Entry 6HIX (electron microscopy, 3.39 A resolution); this record covers chains AR and AA of the 91 polymer chains in the assembly.

Chain AR:
Molecule: 50S ribosomal protein L17, putative
Source organism: Trypanosoma brucei brucei
Reference sequence: Q57YI7 (Q57YI7_TRYB2); numbering as in UniProt (aligned over 1-301)
Amino-acid sequence (301 residues; numbered 1 to 301; the number before each row is that of its first residue):
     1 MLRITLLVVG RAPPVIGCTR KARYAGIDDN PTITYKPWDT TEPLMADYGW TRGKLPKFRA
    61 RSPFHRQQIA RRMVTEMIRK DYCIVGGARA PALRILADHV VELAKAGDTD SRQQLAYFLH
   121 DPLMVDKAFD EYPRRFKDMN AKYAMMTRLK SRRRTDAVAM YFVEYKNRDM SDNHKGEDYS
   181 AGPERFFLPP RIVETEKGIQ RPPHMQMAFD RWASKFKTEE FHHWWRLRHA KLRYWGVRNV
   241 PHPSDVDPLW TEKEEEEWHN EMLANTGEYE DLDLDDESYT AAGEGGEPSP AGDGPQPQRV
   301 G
Unresolved in the structure: 1-39, 267-301

Chain AA:
Molecule: 12S rRNA
Source organism: Trypanosoma brucei brucei
Sequence (1178 nucleotides; each row starts with the number of its first residue; note: 5 numbers in that range are skipped by the numbering (no residue carries them; nothing is unmodelled there); a row labelled like 455A-455E holds insertion residues (455A, then the next letters in order)):
     1 AUUUUACCAA UUAAGAAGAA UAUUAUAAUA AUGGGUGUCU UAUAUUUUAA AUAAAUAUUU
    61 AAAUUCCGUG UAGUAAAUUU AUUAUUUGUA UUAUUUAUAU AAUAGGUGUA UUAUAUUUAA
   121 AUUUUAAAUU UGUUGUUUUA UAUUUAGAUA CAUAUUUAUA GAUUAAUAUA UUUAAAUAAU
   181 AUUUUAAAAU UUAUUGAACU GUAAUUAUUA GUUUAAUAUU UUUAGUUUGA UGUUGAAAUA
   241 UUUAAUUAAA GAUGUUACAG UUGUUCUAUA UGUACCAAAU AAAUAUAGUA AGAUUAUUUU
   301 AGUUGAAUUA AUAAAUAAAU AUUUAUUUUU CUUUGUAAAU AUUAUGAACA AUUUAAAAAU
   361 UAAUCUGUUU AACUAAAAUG UUAUAUAUAA UAAUCUAAGU UAAUUUGAAU AUUAAAAGUA
   421 CAAGUAUAAU UUGUAAUUCU AAAGUAUA
   454 UU
455A-455E AAUGG
   456 UAUAUUUUUA GUAGGUAAAU GAAAAGUAUA AAUGGAUAUA ACUUAAUAUU UAAUAUUUGU
   516 UUAAUGAAAA GUAUUUUAUU AUUAUAUUGU AUAGUAUUAU UAUAGUGUAU AGUUUUUUAA
   576 AAAUAUAAAA AUAUUGUUAA UAAAAUUAUC GUAUUUUAAG UGCGUUAAUU AAAUGCGUUU
   636 AUCUAAGAUA AUUAUUUAAG AUUAUUCUUG UAAAUAUAUU UAAAUAUUAA UAAUUCUUAA
   696 AAUAAAGAAA CAUCCUCAAU UGCAAUAUUA UUGUAGCAUA GUAAUUUCUU AACUAAGUAU
   756 UUAAUUUUUC CAUAGAAAAU UUUUAAAUUA CAAGAAAGAA AAUAAAGUAU GAAUUAAUAU
   816 CAAAAUUUUA AUAAAAAUUA AAAAAUUAAA AUAGGGCAAG UCCUACUCUC CUUUACAAAA
   876 GAAACAUUAU GAUAUGUAAU UGUAUGUUUG AUUGGGGCAA UACUAUAUUU AUUUAUAUAG
   936 CAUAAGAACU AUAUUCUUUG AAAUUAUAAA AGGUUCGAGC AGGUUAACAA GCAUUAAAAA
   996 UAAAUGUGUU UCAUCGUCUA CUUAUUACCA UGAUUGAUUG UUCAUCAAAA UAGUAAUUCG
  1056 UUAGUUGGGU UAAAAUCGUU GUAAAGCAGA UUUGUUUAUA UAUUUAAUUU UUAUAAUUAA
  1116 UAAUAAUUAA UAUAAGUACG CAAGGAUUGA UUAUUGAAAA AAGAAAGAAG AAUAUAAUUU
  1176 AUA
Unresolved in the structure: 199-276, 304-316, 345-368, 455A-455E, 584-793, 849-874, 894-943, 956-1095, 1117-1155, 1177-1178
Sequence notes: conflict A448 (U1811 in 343546), A622 (U1985 in 343546), A636 (G1999 in 343546), G702 (A2065 in 343546), C706 (U2069 in 343546), C743 (G2106 in 343546), G752 (A2115 in 343546), U757 (A2120 in 343546), U760 (G2123 in 343546), U762 (G2125 in 343546), G789 (C2152 in 343546), G793 (U2156 in 343546), A875 (G2238 in 343546), G876 (A2239 in 343546), A877 (G2240 in 343546)
Ion coordination: Mg2+ site 1 near A30 (its only coordinating residue here); Mg2+ site 2 near A140 (its only coordinating residue here); Mg2+ site 3 near A146 (its only coordinating residue here); Mg2+ site 4: U396, U438, C439; Mg2+ site 5: A411, U413, A414

Chain AR / chain AA interface:
Pairs across the interface - 78 pairs, chain AR then chain AA:
  Trp-50(AR) with A574(AA), sugar contact; A575(AA), phosphate contact; A576(AA), phosphate contact; G1165(AA), base contact
  Thr-51(AR) with G1165(AA), base contact
  Arg-52(AR) with G1165(AA), hydrogen bond to the phosphate; A1166(AA), salt bridge to the phosphate; U1168(AA), salt bridge to the phosphate; A1169(AA), hydrogen bond to the phosphate; U1170(AA), salt bridge to the phosphate
  Gly-53(AR) with U1168(AA), phosphate contact; A1169(AA), base contact
  Lys-54(AR) with G1165(AA), hydrogen bond to the base; U1168(AA), sugar contact
  Leu-55(AR) with A1167(AA), sugar contact; U1168(AA), sugar contact
  Pro-56(AR) with A1167(AA), sugar contact
  Lys-57(AR) with A797(AA), salt bridge to the phosphate; U798(AA), salt bridge to the phosphate
  Arg-59(AR) with U573(AA), hydrogen bond to the sugar; A574(AA), phosphate contact; A575(AA), salt bridge to the phosphate; A799(AA), phosphate contact; A800(AA), salt bridge to the phosphate
  Ala-60(AR) with U798(AA), phosphate contact; A799(AA), phosphate contact
  Arg-61(AR) with U516(AA), salt bridge to the phosphate; U571(AA), sugar contact; U572(AA), salt bridge to the phosphate; A797(AA), sugar contact; U798(AA), sugar contact
  Pro-63(AR) with A797(AA), sugar contact
  His-65(AR) with U516(AA), salt bridge to the phosphate
  Arg-66(AR) with U798(AA), salt bridge to the phosphate
  Arg-72(AR) with U515(AA), hydrogen bond to the sugar; U516(AA), salt bridge to the phosphate
  Gly-87(AR) with A574(AA), phosphate contact
  Ala-88(AR) with A574(AA), hydrogen bond to the phosphate
  Arg-89(AR) with U515(AA), base contact; U573(AA), salt bridge to the phosphate
  Pro-91(AR) with A574(AA), base contact; A1167(AA), base contact
  Arg-94(AR) with A1166(AA), hydrogen bond to the sugar; A1167(AA), salt bridge to the phosphate
  Ile-95(AR) with A1167(AA), sugar contact; U1168(AA), base contact
  Asp-98(AR) with U1168(AA), base contact
  His-99(AR) with U1168(AA), base contact
  Asp-138(AR) with U1175(AA), hydrogen bond to the sugar; A1176(AA), sugar contact
  Met-139(AR) with U1175(AA), base contact; A1176(AA), base contact
  Asn-140(AR) with U1174(AA), base contact; U1175(AA), hydrogen bond to the base
  Ala-141(AR) with U1175(AA), hydrogen bond to the base
  Lys-142(AR) with A1167(AA), salt bridge to the phosphate; U1168(AA), hydrogen bond to the base; U1175(AA), base contact
  Met-146(AR) with A1167(AA), base contact
  Arg-148(AR) with G1162(AA), hydrogen bond to the base; A1163(AA), base contact
  Arg-153(AR) with U515(AA), hydrogen bond to the base
  Thr-155(AR) with U803(AA), base contact
  Asp-156(AR) with U572(AA), hydrogen bond to the sugar; U573(AA), sugar contact; G802(AA), base contact
  Ala-157(AR) with G802(AA), base contact
  Val-158(AR) with A574(AA), phosphate contact
  Tyr-161(AR) with A574(AA), hydrogen bond to the base; A1163(AA), hydrogen bond to the base
  Lys-166(AR) with U1175(AA), hydrogen bond to the base; A1176(AA), base contact
  Asn-167(AR) with A1176(AA), base contact
  Arg-228(AR) with U569(AA), hydrogen bond to the sugar; U570(AA), salt bridge to the phosphate
  Lys-231(AR) with U570(AA), salt bridge to the phosphate
  Tyr-234(AR) with U553(AA), stacking on the base
  Trp-235(AR) with U570(AA), stacking on the base
Also at the interface, not in a pair above, chain AR (45 interface residues in all): Ser-62, Gln-68, Arg-154
Also at the interface, not in a pair above, chain AA (29 interface residues in all): A1164

In short:
45 residues of chain AR and 29 residues of chain AA are in contact; the contacts include 18 hydrogen bonds, 17
salt bridges and 2 aromatic stacking contacts. Polar contacts include Lys-54(AR)/G1165(AA),
Asn-140(AR)/U1175(AA) and Ala-141(AR)/U1175(AA). U396(AA), U438(AA) and C439(AA) coordinate Mg2+ site 4.
Here chain AR is 50S ribosomal protein L17, putative and chain AA is 12S rRNA, both from Trypanosoma brucei
brucei. Entry 6HIX (Cryo-EM structure of the Trypanosoma brucei mitochondrial ribosome - This entry contains
the large mitoribosomal subunit) was determined by electron microscopy together with 6HIV, 6HIW, 6HIY and 6HIZ
from the same study.
